PDB entry 9DML | electron microscopy, 2.24 A resolution | chains F and H of the 9 polymer chains in the assembly

== Chain F ==
Molecule: Acetylcholine receptor subunit alpha
Source organism: Homo sapiens
Reference sequence: P02708 (ACHA_HUMAN); residues -19 to 437 here correspond to UniProt positions 1-457 (UniProt number = residue number + 20)
Chain sequence (457 residues; numbered -19 to 437; the number before each row is that of its first residue; numbers below 1 keep their minus sign (Met-19 is residue -19)):
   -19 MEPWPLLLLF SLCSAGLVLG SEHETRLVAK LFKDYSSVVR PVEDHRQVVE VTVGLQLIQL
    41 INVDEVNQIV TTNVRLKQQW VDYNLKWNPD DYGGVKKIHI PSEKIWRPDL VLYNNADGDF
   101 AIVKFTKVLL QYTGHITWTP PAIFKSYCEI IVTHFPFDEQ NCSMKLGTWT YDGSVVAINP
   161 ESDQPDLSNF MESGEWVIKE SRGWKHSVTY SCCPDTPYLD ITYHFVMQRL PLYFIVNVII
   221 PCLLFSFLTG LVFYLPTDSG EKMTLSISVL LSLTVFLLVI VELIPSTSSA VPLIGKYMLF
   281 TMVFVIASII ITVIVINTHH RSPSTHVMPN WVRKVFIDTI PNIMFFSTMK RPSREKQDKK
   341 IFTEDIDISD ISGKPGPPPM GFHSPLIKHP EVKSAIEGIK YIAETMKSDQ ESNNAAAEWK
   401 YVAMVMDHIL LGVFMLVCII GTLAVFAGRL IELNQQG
Not modelled in the structure: -19 to 0, 331-365, 437
Swiss-Prot annotation at these positions:
  - glycosylation: Asn141 (N-linked (GlcNAc...) asparagine)
Disulfides: Cys128-Cys142
Covalently attached groups: glycan linked to Asn141

== Chain H ==
Molecule: Acetylcholine receptor subunit delta
Source organism: Homo sapiens
Reference sequence: Q07001 (ACHD_HUMAN); residues -20 to 496 here correspond to UniProt positions 1-517 (UniProt number = residue number + 21)
Chain sequence (517 residues; each row starts with the number of its first residue; numbers below 1 keep their minus sign (Met-20 is residue -20)):
   -20 MEGPVLTLGL LAALAVCGSW GLNEEERLIR HLFQEKGYNK ELRPVAHKEE SVDVALALTL
    40 SNLISLKEVE ETLTTNVWIE HGWTDNRLKW NAEEFGNISV LRLPPDMVWL PEIVLENNND
   100 GSFQISYSCN VLVYHYGFVY WLPPAIFRSS CPISVTYFPF DWQNCSLKFS SLKYTAKEIT
   160 LSLKQDAKEN RTYPVEWIII DPEGFTENGE WEIVHRPARV NVDPRAPLDS PSRQDITFYL
   220 IIRRKPLFYI INILVPCVLI SFMVNLVFYL PADSGEKTSV AISVLLAQSV FLLLISKRLP
   280 ATSMAIPLIG KFLLFGMVLV TMVVVICVIV LNIHFRTPST HVLSEGVKKL FLETLPELLH
   340 MSRPAEDGPS PGALVRRSSS LGYISKAEEY FLLKSRSDLM FEKQSERHGL ARRLTTARRP
   400 PASSEQAQQE LFNELKPAVD GANFIVNHMR DQNNYNEEKD SWNRVARTVD RLCLFVVTPV
   460 MVVGTAWIFL QGVYNQPPPQ PFPGDPYSYN VQDKRFI
Not modelled in the structure: -20 to 0, 345-407
Swiss-Prot annotation at these positions:
  - modified residue: Tyr369 (Phosphotyrosine)
  - glycosylation (N-linked (GlcNAc...) asparagine): Asn76, Asn143
Disulfides: Cys130-Cys144
Covalently attached groups: N-acetylglucosamine (NAG) linked to Asn143

== How chain F and chain H interact ==
Pairs across the interface (116):
  Val18(F) with Leu82(H), hydrophobic; Pro83(H); Met86(H), hydrophobic
  Val19(F) with Leu1(H), hydrophobic; Ile8(H), hydrophobic
  Arg20(F) with Leu1(H)
  Val22(F) with Leu1(H), hydrogen bond (backbone-backbone)
  Glu23(F) with Leu1(H), hydrogen bond (backbone-backbone)
  Asp24(F) with Leu1(H)
  His25(F) with Leu1(H); Glu3(H); Glu4(H); Gly75(H), hydrogen bond (side chain-backbone); Ile77(H)
  Arg26(F) with Gly75(H), hydrogen bond (side chain-backbone); Asn76(H)
  Asn47(F) with Ile43(H); Ser44(H)
  Gln48(F) with Glu186(H), hydrogen bond (side chain-backbone); Asn187(H); Gly188(H)
  Asp89(F) with Tyr106(H)
  Val91(F) with Tyr106(H), hydrophobic
  Tyr93(F) with Ser40(H); Trp57(H)
  Asn95(F) with Asn41(H), hydrogen bond (backbone-side chain); Asn55(H), hydrogen bond (backbone-side chain)
  Ala96(F) with Asn41(H); Ile43(H); Asn55(H); Ile125(H)
  Asp97(F) with Ile125(H)
  Gly98(F) with Ile125(H)
  Phe100(F) with Asn55(H); Pro123(H), hydrophobic; Ala124(H); Ile125(H), hydrophobic
  Ala101(F) with Tyr106(H), hydrophobic
  Tyr127(F) with Asn41(H); Leu42(H), hydrogen bond (side chain-backbone); Thr185(H); Asn187(H)
  Glu129(F) with Thr185(H)
  Trp149(F) with Trp57(H); Cys108(H); Leu121(H), hydrogen bond (side chain-backbone); Pro123(H)
  Thr150(F) with Arg81(H), hydrogen bond (backbone-side chain); Cys108(H); Asn109(H), hydrogen bond; Leu111(H)
  Tyr151(F) with Arg81(H); Asn109(H)
  Asp152(F) with Arg81(H), salt bridge
  Val155(F) with Arg81(H)
  Gly240(F) with Glu255(H)
  Glu241(F) with Glu255(H)
  Lys242(F) with Glu255(H)
  Met243(F) with Glu255(H), hydrogen bond (backbone-side chain); Val259(H), hydrophobic
  Thr244(F) with Glu255(H), hydrogen bond
  Ile247(F) with Val259(H), hydrophobic; Ser262(H)
  Leu251(F) with Ser262(H)
  Thr254(F) with Ala266(H); Val269(H); Phe270(H)
  Leu257(F) with Phe270(H), hydrophobic
  Leu258(F) with Leu273(H), hydrophobic
  Ile260(F) with Asn231(H)
  Val261(F) with Leu273(H), hydrophobic
  Ile264(F) with Phe227(H), hydrophobic
  Ser266(F) with Phe227(H); Arg277(H)
  Thr267(F) with Gly188(H), hydrogen bond (side chain-backbone); Phe227(H)
  Ser268(F) with Gly188(H), hydrogen bond (backbone-backbone); Lys224(H), hydrogen bond (side chain-backbone); Leu226(H); Phe227(H), hydrogen bond (side chain-backbone)
  Ser269(F) with Gly188(H), hydrogen bond (backbone-backbone)
  Ala270(F) with Leu226(H)
  Val271(F) with Leu226(H), hydrophobic
  Met278(F) with Ile230(H); Asn231(H)
  Leu279(F) with Ile230(H); Val234(H), hydrophobic
  Met282(F) with Pro235(H), hydrophobic; Ile239(H), hydrophobic
  Ile286(F) with Leu238(H), hydrophobic; Met242(H), hydrophobic
  Ile290(F) with Leu245(H), hydrophobic
  Val293(F) with Leu245(H)
  Ile296(F) with Leu249(H), hydrophobic; Pro250(H)
  Asn297(F) with Tyr248(H), hydrogen bond (side chain-backbone)
  His300(F) with Pro250(H)
  Arg301(F) with Tyr248(H)
  Pro303(F) with Ala344(H), hydrogen bond (backbone-backbone)
  Ser304(F) with Pro343(H)
  Thr305(F) with Ser341(H); Arg342(H); Arg446(H)
  His306(F) with Ser341(H)
  Val307(F) with Ala344(H)
  His369(F) with Phe411(H)
  Glu371(F) with Val418(H); Asp419(H); Asn422(H)
  Ser374(F) with Asn422(H)
  Ala375(F) with Asn422(H), hydrogen bond (backbone-side chain)
  Gly378(F) with Val425(H)
  Tyr381(F) with Arg429(H); Asn432(H), hydrogen bond
  Ile382(F) with Met428(H), hydrophobic
  Thr385(F) with Asn432(H), hydrogen bond
Other interface residues (no listed pair), chain F (77 interface residues in all): Ile49, Leu250, Pro265, Gly275, Val283, Ile289, Leu366, Val372, Ile379
Other interface residues (no listed pair), chain H (80 interface residues in all): Asn2, Glu5, Ser105, Arg127, Glu189, Pro225, Asp252, Ser253, Leu265, Leu272, Leu410, Lys415, Ala421, Ile424, Arg443

== In short ==
77 residues of chain F and 80 residues of chain H are in contact; the contacts include 23 hydrogen bonds and 1
salt bridge. Among the polar pairs are Asp152(F)-Arg81(H), His25(F)-Gly75(H) and Arg26(F)-Gly75(H). Covalently
linked N-acetylglucosamine: at Asn143(H).
Here chain F is Acetylcholine receptor subunit alpha and chain H is Acetylcholine receptor subunit delta, both
from Homo sapiens. Entry 9DML (Human muscle nAChR with fab2-bound) was determined by electron microscopy
together with 9DMG, 9DMH, 9DMJ, 9DMK, 9DMQ, 9DMS and 9DMT from the same study.
